PDB entry 4BW1 | X-ray diffraction, 1.40 A resolution | chain A

[Chain A]
Protein: Bromodomain-containing protein 4
Organism: Homo sapiens
Notes: fragment: n-terminal bromodomain, residues 42-168
UniProt: O60885 (BRD4_HUMAN); residue numbers follow UniProt; this construct covers 44-168
Chain sequence (127 residues; each row starts with the number of its first residue):
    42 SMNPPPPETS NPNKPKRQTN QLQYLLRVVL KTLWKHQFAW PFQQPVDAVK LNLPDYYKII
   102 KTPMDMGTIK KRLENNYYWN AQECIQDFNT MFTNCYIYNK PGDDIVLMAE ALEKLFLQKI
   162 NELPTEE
Construct notes: expression tag (42-43)
Curated features (UniProtKB/Swiss-Prot):
  - site: Asn-140 (Acetylated histone binding)
  - cross-link: Lys-99 (Glycyl lysine isopeptide (Lys-Gly) (interchain with G-Cter in SUMO2))
  - natural variant: Asp-145 (D145G: Found in a patient with a neurodevelopmental syndrome; uncertain significance)
  - mutagenesis: Asn-140 (N140A: Abolishes binding to acetylated histones)
Ligand contacts: S5B (4-[(2-tert-butylphenyl)amino]-7-(3,5-dimethyl-1,2-oxazol-4-yl)quinoline-3-carboxylic acid): Trp-81, Pro-82, Phe-83, Gln-85, Val-87, Leu-92, Leu-94, Tyr-97, Cys-136, Tyr-139, Asn-140, Asp-145, Ile-146, Met-149

[Summary]
Bound to chain A: compound S5B. Curated annotation (UniProt) lists one mutagenesis site.
Chain A is Bromodomain-containing protein 4 (Homo sapiens); the structure, The first bromodomain of human BRD4
in complex with 3,5 dimethylisoxaxole ligand, was determined by X-ray diffraction together with 4BW2, 4BW3 and
4BW4 from the same study.
